4MQS - chains A and B; structure by X-ray diffraction, 3.50 A resolution.

== Chain A ==
Molecule: Muscarinic acetylcholine receptor M2
Source organism: Homo sapiens
UniProtKB: P08172 (ACM2_HUMAN); the construct has insertions or renumbered stretches relative to UniProt, so the offset changes along the chain: -1 to 16 = UniProt 1-18; 19-232 = UniProt 19-232; 373-466 = UniProt 373-466
Chain sequence (351 residues; numbered -16 to 474; 140 numbers in that range are skipped by the numbering (no residue carries them; nothing is unmodelled there); the number before each row is that of its first residue; numbers below 1 keep their minus sign (Asp-16 is residue -16)):
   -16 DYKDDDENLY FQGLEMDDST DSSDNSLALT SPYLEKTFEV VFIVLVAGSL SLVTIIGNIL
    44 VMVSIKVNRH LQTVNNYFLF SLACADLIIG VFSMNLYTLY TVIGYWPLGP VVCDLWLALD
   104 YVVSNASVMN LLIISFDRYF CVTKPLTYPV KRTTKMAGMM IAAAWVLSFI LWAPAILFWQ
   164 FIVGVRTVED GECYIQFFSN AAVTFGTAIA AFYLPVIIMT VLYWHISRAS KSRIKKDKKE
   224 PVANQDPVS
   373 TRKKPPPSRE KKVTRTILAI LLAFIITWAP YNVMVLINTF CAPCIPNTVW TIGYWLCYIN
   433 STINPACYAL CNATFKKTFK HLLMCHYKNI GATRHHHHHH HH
Unresolved in the structure: -16 to 18, 216-232, 373-376, 457-474
Differences from the reference sequence: expression tag (-16 to -2, 467-474); engineered mutation Asp0 (Asn2 in P08172), Asp1 (Asn3 in P08172), Asp4 (Asn6 in P08172), Asp7 (Asn9 in P08172), Thr373 (Ala in P08172), Arg374 (Lys in P08172); insertion (17-18)
Curated features (UniProtKB/Swiss-Prot):
  - motif (Important for signaling): Asp120 to Tyr122, Asn436 to Tyr440
  - modified residue: Ser232 (Phosphoserine), Thr446 (Phosphothreonine), Thr450 (Phosphothreonine), Thr465 (Phosphothreonine)
Disulfide bonds: Cys96-Cys176, Cys413-Cys416
Residues lining bound ligands: Iperoxo (IXO; 4-(4,5-dihydro-1,2-oxazol-3-yloxy)-N,N,N-trimethylbut-2-yn-1-aminium): Asp103, Tyr104, Ser107, Asn108, Val111, Trp155, Ala194, Phe195, Trp400, Tyr403, Asn404, Tyr426, Cys429, Tyr430
What the authors report for this chain:
  - conformationally variable residues (helix shift, side-chain flip): Arg121, Asn404, Tyr440
  - contacts within the chain: Asn58-Asp120 (hydrogen bond), Tyr104-Tyr426 (hydrogen bond), Tyr104-Tyr403 (hydrogen bond)
  - mutagenesis - N58A: decreased signaling
  - contacts within the chain: Tyr206-Tyr440 (water-mediated contact) (proposed by the authors, not directly observed)
  - mutagenesis - Y206F: abolished signaling in response to acetylcholine
  - mutagenesis - Y206F: decreased signaling in response to Iperoxo
  - mutagenesis - Y206F (10-fold): decreased binding to agonist
  - mutagenesis - Y206F: unchanged binding to antagonist
  - binding site for Iperoxo: Asp103, Tyr104, Tyr403, Asn404, Tyr426
  - mutagenesis - N404Q: abolished binding to [3H]-NMS
  - mutagenesis - N404Q (163-fold): decreased binding to [3H]-QNB
  - mutagenesis - N404Q: decreased binding to acetylcholine (ACh)
  - mutagenesis - D103E (380-fold), N404Q: decreased binding to Iperoxo
  - mutagenesis - N404Q (100-fold): decreased signaling in response to both iperoxo and ACh
  - mutagenesis - D103E: unchanged binding to [3H]-NMS
  - mutagenesis - D103E (120-fold): decreased binding to ACh
  - mutagenesis - D103E: abolished signaling in response to agonist

== Chain B ==
Molecule: Nanobody 9-8
Source organism: Lama glama
Notes: antibody fragment or engineered binder
Chain sequence (125 residues; numbered -3 to 121; the number before each row is that of its first residue; numbers below 1 keep their minus sign (Gly-3 is residue -3)):
    -3 GPGSQVQLQE SGGGLVQAGD SLRLSCAASG FDFDNFDDYA IGWFRQAPGQ EREGVSCIDP
    57 SDGSTIYADS AKGRFTISSD NAENTVYLQM NSLKPEDTAV YVCSAWTLFH SDEYWGQGTQ
   117 VTVSS
Unresolved in the structure: -3 to 0
Disulfide bonds: Cys22-Cys99

== Chain A / chain B interface ==
Pairs across the interface (16; chain A residue first):
  Leu54(A) with Ser107(B)
  Thr56(A) with His106(B); Glu109(B)
  Asn58(A) with Phe105(B); His106(B)
  Arg121(A) with Phe105(B)
  Cys124(A) with His106(B)
  Leu129(A) with Gly50(B); Cys53(B), hydrophobic
  Pro132(A) with His106(B)
  Val133(A) with Phe40(B), hydrophobic; Arg48(B)
  Val385(A) with Leu104(B), hydrophobic
  Thr388(A) with Phe105(B)
  Asn444(A) with Ser107(B)
  Thr446(A) with Asp108(B), hydrogen bond
Interface residues without a listed pair, chain A (20 interface residues in all): His53, Pro128, Tyr206, Ile209, Ser380, Arg381, Ile389, Ala445
Interface residues without a listed pair, chain B (16 interface residues in all): Asp33, Val51, Ser52, Asp58, Ile62, Ala64

== Overview ==
20 residues of chain A face 16 of chain B across their interface; the contacts include 1 hydrogen bond. Its
one hydrogen-bonded contact is Thr446(A)-Asp108(B). The paper reports a binding site for Iperoxo at Asp103(A),
Tyr104(A) and Tyr403(A) among others; D103E and N404Q of chain A reduce binding to Iperoxo; 4 substitutions
were tested in all.
Chain A is Muscarinic acetylcholine receptor M2 (Homo sapiens) and chain B is Nanobody 9-8 (Lama glama); the
structure, Structure of active human M2 muscarinic acetylcholine receptor bound to the agonist iperoxo, was
determined by X-ray diffraction, deposited together with 4MQT.
